Entry 7Y66 (electron microscopy, 2.90 A resolution); this record covers chains A and B of the 6 polymer chains in the assembly.

# Chain A
Name: Guanine nucleotide-binding protein G(i) subunit alpha-1
Source organism: Homo sapiens
UniProtKB: P63096 (GNAI1_HUMAN); numbering as in UniProt (aligned over 1-354)
Amino-acid sequence (354 residues; row label = number of the first residue in the row):
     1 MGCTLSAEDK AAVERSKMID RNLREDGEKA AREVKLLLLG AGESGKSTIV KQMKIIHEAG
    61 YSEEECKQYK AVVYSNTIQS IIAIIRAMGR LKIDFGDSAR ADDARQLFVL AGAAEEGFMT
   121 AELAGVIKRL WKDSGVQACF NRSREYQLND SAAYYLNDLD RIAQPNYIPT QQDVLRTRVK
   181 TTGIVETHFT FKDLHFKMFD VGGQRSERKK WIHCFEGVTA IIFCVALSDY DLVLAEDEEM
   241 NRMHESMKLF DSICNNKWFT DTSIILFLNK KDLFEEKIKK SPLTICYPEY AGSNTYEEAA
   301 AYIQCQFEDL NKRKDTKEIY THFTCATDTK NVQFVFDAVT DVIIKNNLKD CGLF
Unresolved in the structure: 1-3, 55-182
UniProt features mapped onto this chain:
  - region: Lys35 to Thr48 (G1 motif), Asp173 to Thr181 (G2 motif), Phe196 to Arg205 (G3 motif), Ile265 to Asp272 (G4 motif), Thr324 to Thr329 (G5 motif)
  - binding site (GTP): Glu43 to Thr48, Ser151, Leu175 to Thr181, Asp200 to Gln204, Asn269 to Asp272, Ala326
  - binding site (Mg(2+)): Ser47, Thr181
  - modified residue: Arg178 (ADP-ribosylarginine), Gln204 (Deamidated glutamine), Cys351 (ADP-ribosylcysteine)
  - lipidation: Gly2 (N-myristoyl glycine), Cys3 (S-palmitoyl cysteine)
  - natural variant: Gly40 (G40C: In NEDHISB; G40R: In NEDHISB), Gly45 (G45D: In NEDHISB), Thr48 (T48I: In NEDHISB; T48K: In NEDHISB), Gln52 (Q52P: In NEDHISB), Ser75 (deletion: In NEDHISB; uncertain significance), Gln172 (deletion: In NEDHISB), Asp173 (D173V: In NEDHISB), Glu186 to Phe189 (deletion: In NEDHISB; uncertain significance), Cys224 (C224Y: In NEDHISB), Lys270 (K270N: In NEDHISB; K270R: In NEDHISB), Asp272 (D272G: In NEDHISB), Ala326 (A326P: In NEDHISB), 1 further natural variant entry in UniProt
  - mutagenesis: Gly42 (G42R: Abolishes switch to an activated conformation and dissociation from beta and gamma subunits upon GTP binding. Abolishes interaction with RGS family members), Glu116 (E116L: Enhances interaction (inactive GDP-bound) with RGS14), Gln147 (Q147L: Enhances interaction (inactive GDP-bound) with RGS14), Glu245 (E245L: Enhances interaction (inactive GDP-bound) with RGS14)

# Chain B
Name: Guanine nucleotide-binding protein G(I)/G(S)/G(T) subunit beta-1
Source organism: Homo sapiens
UniProtKB: P62873 (GBB1_HUMAN); numbering as in UniProt (aligned over 2-340)
Amino-acid sequence (356 residues; numbered -15 to 340; the number before each row is that of its first residue; numbers below 1 keep their minus sign (Met-15 is residue -15)):
   -15 MHHHHLEVLF QGPGSSGSEL DQLRQEAEQL KNQIRDARKA CADATLSQIT NNIDPVGRIQ
    45 MRTRRTLRGH LAKIYAMHWG TDSRLLVSAS QDGKLIIWDS YTTNKVHAIP LRSSWVMTCA
   105 YAPSGNYVAC GGLDNICSIY NLKTREGNVR VSRELAGHTG YLSCCRFLDD NQIVTSSGDT
   165 TCALWDIETG QQTTTFTGHT GDVMSLSLAP DTRLFVSGAC DASAKLWDVR EGMCRQTFTG
   225 HESDINAICF FPNGNAFATG SDDATCRLFD LRADQELMTY SHDNIICGIT SVSFSKSGRL
   285 LLAGYDDFNC NVWDALKADR AGVLAGHDNR VSCLGVTDDG MAVATGSWDS FLKIWN
Unresolved in the structure: -15 to 0
Differences from the reference sequence: initiating methionine (-15); expression tag (-14 to 1)
UniProt features mapped onto this chain:
  - modified residue: Ser2 (N-acetylserine), His266 (Phosphohistidine)
  - natural variant: Leu30 (L30F: In MRD42; uncertain significance), Arg52 (R52G: In MRD42), Gly64 (G64V: In MRD42), Asp76 (D76E: In MRD42; D76G: In MRD42), Gly77 (G77S: In MRD42), Lys78 (K78R: In MRD42), Ile80 (I80N: In MRD42; I80T: In MRD42), His91 (H91R: In MRD42; uncertain significance), Ala92 (A92T: In MRD42), Pro94 (P94S: In MRD42), Leu95 (L95P: In MRD42), Arg96 (R96L: In MRD42), 5 further natural variant entries in UniProt

# How chain A and chain B interact
Contacting residue pairs (31):
  Val13(A) - Asn88(B)
  Arg15(A) - Val90(B)  hydrogen bond (side chain-backbone)
  Ser16(A) - Asn88(B)
  Ile19(A) - Lys89(B)
  Ile19(A) - Ala92(B)  hydrophobic
  Asp20(A) - Lys89(B)  salt bridge
  Leu23(A) - Gly53(B)
  Leu23(A) - Lys78(B)
  Leu23(A) - Ile80(B)  hydrophobic
  Gly27(A) - Leu55(B)
  Gly183(A) - Asn119(B)
  Ile184(A) - Trp99(B)
  Ile184(A) - Leu117(B)
  Phe199(A) - Trp99(B)  hydrophobic
  Gln204(A) - Gly144(B)
  Gln204(A) - Tyr145(B)  hydrogen bond (side chain-backbone)
  Arg205(A) - Thr143(B)
  Ser206(A) - Tyr145(B)
  Glu207(A) - Asp186(B)  hydrogen bond (backbone-side chain)
  Glu207(A) - Asp228(B)
  Lys210(A) - Tyr145(B)
  Lys210(A) - Met188(B)
  Lys210(A) - Asp228(B)  salt bridge
  Lys210(A) - Asn230(B)
  Trp211(A) - Tyr145(B)
  His213(A) - Lys57(B)
  His213(A) - Tyr59(B)
  Cys214(A) - Gln75(B)
  Phe215(A) - Trp99(B)  hydrophobic
  Glu216(A) - Lys57(B)  salt bridge
  Trp258(A) - Arg314(B)
Other interface residues (no listed pair), chain A (24 interface residues in all): Ala12, Asp26, Lys209
Other interface residues (no listed pair), chain B (27 interface residues in all): His91, Met101, Gly162, Cys204, Trp332

# Summary
Chain A and chain B form an interface of 24 and 27 residues respectively, with 3 hydrogen bonds and 3 salt
bridges. Among the polar pairs are Asp20(A)-Lys89(B), Lys210(A)-Asp228(B) and Glu216(A)-Lys57(B).
Here chain A is Guanine nucleotide-binding protein G(i) subunit alpha-1 and chain B is Guanine
nucleotide-binding protein G(I)/G(S)/G(T) subunit beta-1, both from Homo sapiens. Entry 7Y66 (Cryo-EM
structure of BM213-bound C5aR1 in complex with Gi protein) was determined by electron microscopy together with
7Y64, 7Y65 and 7Y67 from the same study.
